PDB entry 7R72 | electron microscopy, 3.07 A resolution | chains 1 and x of the 24 polymer chains in the assembly

== Chain 1 ==
Molecule: 25S rRNA
Source organism: Saccharomyces cerevisiae BY4741
Sequence (641 nucleotides; numbered 820 to 3372; 1912 numbers in that range are skipped by the numbering (no residue carries them; nothing is unmodelled there); the number before each row is that of its first residue):
   820 AUGCCUGAAUAGGGUGAAGCCAGAGGAAACUCUGGUGGAGGCUCG
   893 CGAAUUUGGGUAU
  1446 AGUAGCAAAUAUUCAAAUGAGAACUUUGAAGACUGAAGUGGGGAAAGGUU
  1496 CCACGUCAACAGCAGUUGGACGUGGGUUAGUCGAUCCUAAGAGAUG
  1552 GUUUCAAAGGCCUGAUU
  1574 CAGGCCACCAUCGAAAGGGAAUCCGGUUAAGAUUCCGGAACCUGGAUAUG
  1624 GAUUCUUCACGGUAACGUAACUGAAUGUGGAGACGUCGGCGCGAGCCCUG
  1674 GGAGGAGUUAUCUUUUCUUCUUAACAGCUUAUCACCCCGGAAUUGGUUUA
  1724 UCCGGAGAUGGGGUCUUAUGGCUGGAAGAGGCCAGCACCUUUGCUGGCUC
  1774 CGGUGCGCUUGUGACGGCCCGUGAAAAUCCACAGGAAGGAAUAGUUUUCA
  1824 UGCCAGGUCGUACUG
  1853 UCUCCAAGGUGAACAGCCUCUAGUUGAUAGAA
  1916 UCCGUAACUUCGGGAUAAGGAUUGGCUCUAAGGGUCGGGUAGUGAGGGCC
  1966 UUGGUCA
  2050 CGGCCUUGG
  2080 CUUGCUACAAUUAACGAUCAACUUAGAACUGGUACGGACAA
  2347 UAUCUAGCGA
  3061 GGCUGUCUGAUCAGGCAUUGC
  3333 GUAAGCAGUAGAGUAGCC
  3356 GUUACGAUCUGCUGAGA

== Chain x ==
Protein: ATP-dependent rRNA helicase SPB4
Source organism: Saccharomyces cerevisiae BY4741
Notes: EC 3.6.4.13
UniProtKB: A7A237 (SPB4_YEAS7); residues 1-606 here = UniProt positions 1-606
Chain sequence (606 residues; numbered 1 to 606; the number before each row is that of its first residue):
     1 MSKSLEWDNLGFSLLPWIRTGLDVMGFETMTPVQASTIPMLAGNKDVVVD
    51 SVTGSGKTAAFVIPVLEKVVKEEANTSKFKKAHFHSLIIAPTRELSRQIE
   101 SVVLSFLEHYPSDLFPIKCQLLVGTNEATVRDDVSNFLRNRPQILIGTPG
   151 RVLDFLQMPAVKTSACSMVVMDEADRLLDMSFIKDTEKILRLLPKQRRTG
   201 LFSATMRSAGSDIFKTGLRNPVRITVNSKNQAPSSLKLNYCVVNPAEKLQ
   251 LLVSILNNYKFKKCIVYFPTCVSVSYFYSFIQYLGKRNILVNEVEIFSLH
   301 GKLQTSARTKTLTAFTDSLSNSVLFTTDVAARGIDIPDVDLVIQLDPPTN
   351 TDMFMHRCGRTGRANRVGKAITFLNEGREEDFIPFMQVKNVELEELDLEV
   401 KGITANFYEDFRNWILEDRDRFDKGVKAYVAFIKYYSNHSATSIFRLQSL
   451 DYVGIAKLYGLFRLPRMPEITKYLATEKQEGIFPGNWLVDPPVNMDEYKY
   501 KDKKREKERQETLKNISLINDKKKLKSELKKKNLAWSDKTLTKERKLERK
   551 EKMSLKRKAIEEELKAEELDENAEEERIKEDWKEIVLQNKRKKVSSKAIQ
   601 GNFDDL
Unresolved in the structure: 1-3, 229-233, 318-319, 475-485, 561-606
Differences from the reference sequence: conflict Ala405 (Thr in A7A237)

== Chain 1 / chain x interface ==
Residue-residue contacts - 106 pairs, chain 1 then chain x:
  A1714(1) with Lys195(x), sugar contact
  A1715(1) with Lys195(x), salt bridge to the phosphate
  U1716(1) with Glu187(x), base contact; Lys195(x), salt bridge to the phosphate; Lys215(x), base contact
  C1923(1) with Lys539(x), base contact
  U1924(1) with Trp536(x), hydrogen bond to the base
  U1925(1) with Trp536(x), base contact
  A1932(1) with Lys434(x), salt bridge to the phosphate; Pro468(x), base contact
  A1933(1) with Arg466(x), base contact
  G1934(1) with Lys530(x), sugar contact
  G1935(1) with Lys523(x), base contact; Lys524(x), hydrogen bond to the base; Ser527(x), base contact
  A1936(1) with Arg466(x), base contact; Lys523(x), base contact
  U1937(1) with Arg463(x), hydrogen bond to the sugar; Leu464(x), hydrogen bond to the base; Pro465(x), base contact; Arg466(x), base contact
  U1938(1) with Arg466(x), salt bridge to the phosphate
  G1939(1) with Val426(x), base contact; Lys427(x), phosphate contact; Val430(x), sugar contact; Pro465(x), base contact; Arg466(x), hydrogen bond to the base
  G1940(1) with Lys427(x), phosphate contact; Val430(x), base contact; Ala431(x), sugar contact; Lys434(x), base contact; Arg466(x), base contact; Met467(x), base contact; Pro468(x), base contact; Glu469(x), hydrogen bond to the base
  C1941(1) with Thr270(x), phosphate contact; Ala431(x), sugar contact; Lys434(x), base contact; Tyr435(x), sugar contact; Asn438(x), base contact
  U1942(1) with Arg176(x), hydrogen bond to the base; Pro269(x), sugar contact; Thr270(x), phosphate contact; Cys271(x), hydrogen bond to the phosphate; Lys302(x), salt bridge to the phosphate; Thr327(x), phosphate contact; Asp328(x), sugar contact
  C1943(1) with Pro91(x), hydrogen bond to the sugar; Thr92(x), sugar contact; Arg176(x), sugar contact; Phe182(x), sugar contact; Cys271(x), hydrogen bond to the phosphate; Gly301(x), hydrogen bond to the phosphate; Thr327(x), hydrogen bond to the phosphate; Val329(x), sugar contact
  U1944(1) with Pro91(x), sugar contact; Thr92(x), phosphate contact; Arg93(x), salt bridge to the phosphate; Thr148(x), hydrogen bond to the phosphate; Pro149(x), sugar contact; Gly150(x), hydrogen bond to the sugar; Phe182(x), sugar contact; Gly301(x), phosphate contact; Arg308(x), salt bridge to the phosphate
  A1945(1) with Arg93(x), salt bridge to the phosphate; Val123(x), phosphate contact; Gly124(x), hydrogen bond to the phosphate; Thr148(x), hydrogen bond to the phosphate; Gly150(x), sugar contact; Arg151(x), hydrogen bond to the sugar; Asp154(x), hydrogen bond to the sugar
  A1946(1) with Gly124(x), phosphate contact; Thr125(x), hydrogen bond to the phosphate; Arg151(x), salt bridge to the phosphate
  U2090(1) with Lys310(x), hydrogen bond to the phosphate
  U2091(1) with Tyr278(x), hydrogen bond to the base; Phe297(x), base contact; Ser298(x), hydrogen bond to the base; Lys310(x), salt bridge to the phosphate
  A2093(1) with Ser298(x), hydrogen bond to the base; Leu303(x), base contact; Ala307(x), base contact; Thr311(x), hydrogen bond to the base
  G2095(1) with Asp502(x), phosphate contact
  A2096(1) with Lys504(x), phosphate contact
  U2097(1) with Lys504(x), salt bridge to the phosphate
  U2103(1) with Lys522(x), base contact; Lys526(x), base contact
  G2105(1) with Lys526(x), salt bridge to the phosphate; Asn533(x), sugar contact
  A2106(1) with Asn533(x), hydrogen bond to the phosphate
  A2107(1) with Lys532(x), base contact; Asn533(x), base contact; Leu534(x), hydrogen bond to the base; Trp536(x), hydrogen bond to the base
  C2108(1) with Lys532(x), base contact; Trp536(x), base contact; Ser537(x), hydrogen bond to the base; Asp538(x), hydrogen bond to the base; Lys539(x), base contact
  U2109(1) with Trp536(x), base contact
  A3347(1) with Arg549(x), base contact
  G3348(1) with Arg545(x), salt bridge to the phosphate
  C3349(1) with Lys552(x), base contact
  C3350(1) with Lys552(x), base contact
  G3356(1) with Lys556(x), hydrogen bond to the base
Interface residues without a listed pair, chain 1 (43 interface residues in all): G1713, A1731, U1732, G2110, U3346
Interface residues without a listed pair, chain x (78 interface residues in all): Ser164, Ser181, Asp185, Arg191, Phe214, Ile296, His300, Ile433, Asn520, Lys531, Ala535, Lys546, Glu548

== In short ==
The interface between chain 1 and chain x involves 43 residues on one side and 78 on the other; the contacts
include 30 hydrogen bonds and 13 salt bridges. Polar contacts include U1924(1)-Trp536(x), G1935(1)-Lys524(x)
and U1937(1)-Leu464(x).
Chain 1 is 25S rRNA and chain x is ATP-dependent rRNA helicase SPB4, both from Saccharomyces cerevisiae
BY4741; the structure, State E1 nucleolar 60S ribosome biogenesis intermediate - Spb4 local model, was
determined by electron microscopy (same publication as 7NAD and 7U0H).
